PDB entry 5HCF | X-ray diffraction, 2.45 A resolution | chain A

== Chain A ==
Protein: Calreticulin, putative
Organism: Trypanosoma cruzi (strain CL Brener)
UniProt: Q4CPZ0 (Q4CPZ0_TRYCC); the construct has insertions or renumbered stretches relative to UniProt, so the offset changes along the chain: 23-208 = UniProt 22-207; 294-367 = UniProt 292-365
Amino-acid sequence (271 residues; row label = number of the first residue in the row; note: 82 numbers in that range are skipped by the numbering (no residue carries them; nothing is unmodelled there)):
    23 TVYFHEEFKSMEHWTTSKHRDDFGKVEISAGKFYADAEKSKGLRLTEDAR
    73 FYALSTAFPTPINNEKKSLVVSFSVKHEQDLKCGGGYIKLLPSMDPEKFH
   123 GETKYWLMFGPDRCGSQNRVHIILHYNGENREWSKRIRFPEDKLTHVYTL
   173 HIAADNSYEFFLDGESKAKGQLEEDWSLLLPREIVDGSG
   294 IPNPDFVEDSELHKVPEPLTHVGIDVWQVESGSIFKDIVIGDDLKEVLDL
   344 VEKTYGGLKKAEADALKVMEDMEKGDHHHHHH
Unresolved in the structure: 350, 367-375
Sequence notes: linker (209-211); expression tag (368-375)
Cystine bridges: Cys105-Cys136
From the paper describing this entry:
  - binding site for beta-D-glucopyranose: Tyr109, Lys111, Gly123, Asp318

== In short ==
The paper reports a binding site for beta-D-glucopyranose at Tyr109, Lys111 and Gly123 among others.
Chain A is Calreticulin, putative (Trypanosoma cruzi (strain CL Brener)); the structure, T. cruzi calreticulin
globular domain, was determined by X-ray diffraction together with 5HCA and 5LK5 from the same study.
